Entry 8OM3 (electron microscopy, 2.87 A resolution); this record covers chains 6 and r of the 35 polymer chains in the assembly.

[Chain 6]
Protein: 37S ribosomal protein S35, mitochondrial
Source organism: Saccharomyces cerevisiae
Reference sequence: P53292 (RT35_YEAST); residues 1-345 here = UniProt positions 1-345
Amino-acid sequence (345 residues; numbered 1 to 345; the number before each row is that of its first residue):
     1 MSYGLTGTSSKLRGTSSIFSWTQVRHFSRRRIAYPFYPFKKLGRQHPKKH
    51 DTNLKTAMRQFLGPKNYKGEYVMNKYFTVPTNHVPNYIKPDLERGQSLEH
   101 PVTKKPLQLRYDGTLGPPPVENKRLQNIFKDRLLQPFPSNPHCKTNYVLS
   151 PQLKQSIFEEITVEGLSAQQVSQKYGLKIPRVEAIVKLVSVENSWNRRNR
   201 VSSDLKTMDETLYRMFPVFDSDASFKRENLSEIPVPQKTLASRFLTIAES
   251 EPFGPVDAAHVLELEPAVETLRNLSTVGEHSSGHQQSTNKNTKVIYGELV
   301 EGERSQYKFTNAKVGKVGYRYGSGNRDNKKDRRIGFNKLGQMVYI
Disordered / not traced: 1-26

[Chain r]
Molecule: 15S mitochondrial rRNA
Source organism: Saccharomyces cerevisiae
Sequence (1647 nucleotides; each row starts with the number of its first residue; note: 2 numbers in that range are skipped by the numbering (no residue carries them; nothing is unmodelled there)):
     1 GUAAAAAAUUUAUAAGAAUAUGAUGUUGGUUCAGAUUAAGCGCUAAAUAA
    51 GGACAUGACACAUGCGAAUCAUACGUUUAUUAUUGAUAAGAUAAUAAAUA
   101 UGUGGUGUAAACGUGAGUAAUUUUAUUAGGAAUUAAUGAACUAUAGAAUA
   151 AGCUAAAUACUUAAUAUAUUAUUAUAUAAAAAUAAUUUAUAUAAUAAAAA
   201 GGAUAUAUAUAUAAUAUAUAUUUAUCUAUAGUCAAGCCAAUAAUGGUUUA
   251 GGUAGUAGGUUUAUUAAGAGUUAAACCUAGCCAACGAUCCAUAAUCGAUA
   301 AUGAAAGUUAGAACGAUCACGUUGACUCUGAAAUAUAGUCAAUAUCUAUA
   351 AGAUACAGCAGUGAGGAAUAUUGGACAAUGAUCGAAAGAUUGAUCCAGUU
   401 ACUUAUUAGGAUGAUAUAUAAAAAUAUUUUAUUUUAUUUAUAAAUAUUAA
   451 AUAUUUAUAAUAAUAAUAAUAAUAAUAUAUAUAUAUAAAUUGAUUAAAAA
   501 UAAAAUCCAUAAAUAAUUAAAAUAAUGAUAUUAAUUACCAUAUAUAUUUU
   551 UAUAUGGAUAUAUAUAUUAAUAAUAAUAUUAAUUUUAUUAUUAUUAAUAA
   601 UAUAUUUUAAUAGUCCUGACUAAUAUUUGUGCCAGCAGUCGCGGUAACAC
   651 AAAGAGGGCGAGCGUUAAUCAUAAUGGUUUAAAGGAUCCGUAGAAUGAAU
   701 UAUAUAUUAUAAUUUAGAGUUAAUAAAAU
   731 UAAUUAAAGAAUUAUAAUAGUAAAGAUGAAAUAAUAAUAAUAAUUAUAAG
   781 ACUAAUAUAUGUGAAAAUAUUAAUUAAAUAUUAACUGACAUUGAGGGAUU
   831 AAAACUAGAGUAGCGAAACGGAUUCGAUACCCGUGUAGUUCUAGUAGUAA
   881 ACUAUGAAUACAAUUAUUUAUA
   904 UAUAUAUUAUAUAUAAAUAAUAAAUGAAAAUGAAAGUAUUCCACCUGAAG
   954 AGUACGUUAGCAAUAAUGAAACUCAAAACAAUAGACGGUUACAGACUUAA
  1004 GCAGUGGAGCAUGUUAUUUAAUUCGAUAAUCCACGACUAACCUUACCAUA
  1054 UUUUGAAUAUUAUAAUAAUUAUUAUAAUUAUUAUAUUACAGGCGUUACAU
  1104 UGUUGUCUUUAGUUCGUGCUGCAAAGUUUUAGAUUAAGUUCAUAAACGAA
  1154 CAAAACUCCAUAUAUAUAAUUUUAAUUAUAUAUAAUUUUAUAUUAUUUAU
  1204 UAAUAUAAAGAAAGGAAUUAAGACAAAUCAUAAUGAUCCUUAUAAUAUGG
  1254 GUAAUAGACGUGCUAUAAUAAAAUGAUAAUAAAAUUAUAUAAAAUAUAUU
  1304 UAAUUAUAUUUAAUUAAUAAUAUAAAACAUUUUAAUUUUUAAUAUAUUUU
  1354 UUUAUUAUAUAUUAAUAUGAAUUAUAAUCUGAAAUUCGAUUAUAUGAAAA
  1404 AAGAAUUGCUAGUAAUACGUAAAUUAGUAUGUUACGGUGAAUAUUCUAAC
  1454 UGUUUCGCACUAAUCACUCAUCACGCGUUGAAACAUAUUAUUAUCUUAUU
  1504 AUUUAUAUAAUAUUUUUUAAUAAAUAUUAAUAAUUAUUAAUUUAUAUUUA
  1554 UUUAUAUCAGAAAUAAUAUGAAUUAAUGCGAAGUUGAAAUACAGUUACCG
  1604 UAGGGGAACCUGCGGUGGGCUUAUAAAUAUCUUAAAUAUUCUUACA
Disordered / not traced: 1-11, 168-193, 210-215, 423-475, 546-547, 561-602, 764-768, 909-911, 1075-1078, 1529-1536

[How chain 6 and chain r interact]
Residue-residue contacts - 96 pairs, chain 6 then chain r:
  Phe27(6) - U624(r)  base contact
  Ser28(6) - A623(r)  hydrogen bond to the phosphate
  Arg29(6) - A623(r)  hydrogen bond to the phosphate
  Arg29(6) - U624(r)  hydrogen bond to the sugar
  Arg30(6) - A623(r)  sugar contact
  Arg30(6) - U624(r)  hydrogen bond to the phosphate
  Arg30(6) - A625(r)  salt bridge to the phosphate
  Arg30(6) - G656(r)  sugar contact
  Ile32(6) - A498(r)  phosphate contact
  Ile32(6) - A625(r)  phosphate contact
  Tyr34(6) - A496(r)  stacking on the base
  Tyr34(6) - A497(r)  sugar contact
  Tyr34(6) - A498(r)  hydrogen bond to the phosphate
  Phe39(6) - A496(r)  base contact
  Lys41(6) - A496(r)  hydrogen bond to the sugar
  Leu42(6) - U495(r)  hydrogen bond to the sugar
  Gly43(6) - U494(r)  base contact
  Gly43(6) - U495(r)  base contact
  Arg44(6) - U494(r)  hydrogen bond to the sugar
  Gln45(6) - U494(r)  hydrogen bond to the base
  Gln45(6) - U495(r)  base contact
  His46(6) - A489(r)  base contact
  Pro47(6) - A493(r)  hydrogen bond to the base
  Pro47(6) - U494(r)  base contact
  Lys48(6) - A489(r)  sugar contact
  Lys48(6) - U490(r)  salt bridge to the phosphate
  Lys49(6) - A489(r)  hydrogen bond to the base
  His50(6) - U490(r)  salt bridge to the phosphate
  His50(6) - U491(r)  hydrogen bond to the base
  His50(6) - G492(r)  hydrogen bond to the base
  His50(6) - A498(r)  base contact
  His50(6) - A499(r)  base contact
  Asp51(6) - A498(r)  base contact
  Thr52(6) - A498(r)  phosphate contact
  Asn53(6) - U495(r)  hydrogen bond to the base
  Asn53(6) - A496(r)  hydrogen bond to the sugar
  Asn53(6) - A498(r)  hydrogen bond to the phosphate
  Lys55(6) - A414(r)  base contact
  Lys55(6) - A500(r)  hydrogen bond to the base
  Lys65(6) - A414(r)  salt bridge to the phosphate
  Lys65(6) - U415(r)  salt bridge to the phosphate
  Asn66(6) - U482(r)  hydrogen bond to the phosphate
  Tyr67(6) - U482(r)  base contact
  Lys68(6) - A479(r)  base contact
  Tyr71(6) - A414(r)  phosphate contact
  Val72(6) - U482(r)  phosphate contact
  Met73(6) - A481(r)  sugar contact
  His100(6) - A481(r)  hydrogen bond to the base
  Pro101(6) - A481(r)  sugar contact
  Leu115(6) - A481(r)  base contact
  Ser194(6) - U548(r)  phosphate contact
  Trp195(6) - U549(r)  hydrogen bond to the base
  Arg198(6) - U545(r)  hydrogen bond to the sugar
  Arg198(6) - U548(r)  salt bridge to the phosphate
  Arg198(6) - U549(r)  salt bridge to the phosphate
  Arg198(6) - U550(r)  hydrogen bond to the base
  Arg200(6) - U549(r)  hydrogen bond to the base
  Arg200(6) - U550(r)  hydrogen bond to the base
  Arg200(6) - U551(r)  hydrogen bond to the sugar
  Gln237(6) - A12(r)  base contact
  Arg304(6) - A520(r)  salt bridge to the phosphate
  Arg304(6) - A521(r)  salt bridge to the phosphate
  Arg304(6) - A522(r)  hydrogen bond to the sugar
  Arg304(6) - U523(r)  salt bridge to the phosphate
  Tyr307(6) - U523(r)  hydrogen bond to the phosphate
  Arg320(6) - A298(r)  base contact
  Gly322(6) - G297(r)  hydrogen bond to the base
  Gly322(6) - U299(r)  sugar contact
  Gly322(6) - C314(r)  base contact
  Gly322(6) - G315(r)  sugar contact
  Gly324(6) - U299(r)  phosphate contact
  Gly324(6) - A300(r)  phosphate contact
  Asn325(6) - G51(r)  hydrogen bond to the sugar
  Arg326(6) - A300(r)  salt bridge to the phosphate
  Arg326(6) - A301(r)  salt bridge to the phosphate
  Asp327(6) - A50(r)  hydrogen bond to the sugar
  Asp327(6) - G51(r)  sugar contact
  Asp327(6) - U404(r)  sugar contact
  Asn328(6) - U403(r)  hydrogen bond to the sugar
  Asn328(6) - U404(r)  sugar contact
  Lys329(6) - A300(r)  hydrogen bond to the phosphate
  Lys329(6) - A301(r)  salt bridge to the phosphate
  Lys329(6) - U404(r)  hydrogen bond to the sugar
  Lys330(6) - U36(r)  salt bridge to the phosphate
  Lys330(6) - U404(r)  phosphate contact
  Lys330(6) - A405(r)  phosphate contact
  Arg332(6) - A50(r)  hydrogen bond to the sugar
  Arg332(6) - U404(r)  hydrogen bond to the base
  Arg332(6) - A405(r)  sugar contact
  Ile334(6) - A405(r)  sugar contact
  Gln341(6) - A534(r)  sugar contact
  Met342(6) - A405(r)  sugar contact
  Met342(6) - U406(r)  sugar contact
  Tyr344(6) - A49(r)  hydrogen bond to the base
  Tyr344(6) - A50(r)  sugar contact
  Tyr344(6) - A405(r)  base contact
Other interface residues (no listed pair), chain 6 (60 interface residues in all): Pro35, Leu54, Leu107, Val191, Glu303, Ser305, Tyr321, Ser323
Other interface residues (no listed pair), chain r (53 interface residues in all): U37, G52, U501, A524, A622, A655

[In short]
Chain 6 and chain r form an interface of 60 and 53 residues respectively; the contacts include 36 hydrogen
bonds, 14 salt bridges and 1 aromatic stacking contact. Polar pairs include Gln45(6)-U494(r), Pro47(6)-A493(r)
and Lys49(6)-A489(r).
Here chain 6 is 37S ribosomal protein S35, mitochondrial and chain r is 15S mitochondrial rRNA, both from
Saccharomyces cerevisiae. Entry 8OM3 (Small subunit of yeast mitochondrial ribosome in complex with IF3/Aim23)
was determined by electron microscopy (same publication as 8OM2 and 8OM4).
